4GKK - chains A and E of the 23 polymer chains in the assembly; structure by X-ray diffraction, 3.20 A resolution.

Chain A:
Molecule: 16S rRNA
Source organism: Thermus thermophilus
Sequence (1513 nucleotides; each row starts with the number of its first residue; note: 4 numbers in that range are skipped by the numbering (no residue carries them; nothing is unmodelled there)):
     5 UGGAGAGUUU GAUCCUGGCU CAGGGUGAAC GCUGGCGGCG UGCCUAAGAC AUGCAAGUCG
    65 UGCGGGCCGC GGGGUUUUAC UCCGUGGUCA GCGGCGGACG GGUGAGUAAC GCGUGGGUGA
   125 CCUACCCGGA AGAGGGGGAC AACCCGGGGA AACUCGGGCU AAUCCCCCAU GUGGACCCGC
   185 CCCUUGGGGU GUGUCCAAAG GGCUUUGCCC GCUUCCGGAU GGGCCCGCGU CCCAUCAGCU
   245 AGUUGGUGGG GUAAUGGCCC ACCAAGGCGA CGACGGGUAG CCGGUCUGAG AGGAUGGCCG
   305 GCCACAGGGG CACUGAGACA CGGGCCCCAC UCCUACGGGA GGCAGCAGUU AGGAAUCUUC
   365 CGCAAUGGGC GCAAGCCUGA CGGAGCGACG CCGCUUGGAG GAAGAAGCCC UUCGGGGUGU
   425 AAACUCCUGA ACCCGGGACG AAACCCCCGA CGAGGGGACU GACGGUACCG GGGUAAUAGC
   485 GCCGGCCAAC UCCGUGCCAG CAGCCGCGGU AAUACGGAGG GCGCGAGCGU UACCCGGAUU
   545 CACUGGGCGU AAAGGGCGUG UAGGCGGCCU GGGGCGUCCC AUGUGAAAGA CCACGGCUCA
   605 ACCGUGGGGG AGCGUGGGAU ACGCUCAGGC UAGACGGUGG GAGAGGGUGG UGGAAUUCCC
   665 GGAGUAGCGG UGAAAUGCGC AGAUACCGGG AGGAACGCCG AUGGCGAAGG CAGCCACCUG
   725 GUCCACCCGU GACGCUGAGG CGCGAAAGCG UGGGGAGCAA ACCGGAUUAG AUACCCGGGU
   785 AGUCCACGCC CUAAACGAUG CGCGCUAGGU CUCUGGGUCU CCUGGGGGCC GAAGCUAACG
   845 CGUUAAGCGC GCCGCCUGGG GAGUACGGCC GCAAGGCUGA AACUCAAAGG AAUUGACGGG
   905 GGCCCGCACA AGCGGUGGAG CAUGUGGUUU AAUUCGAAGC AACGCGAAGA ACCUUACCAG
   965 GCCUUGACAU GCUAGGGAAC CCGGGUGAAA GCCUGGGGUG CCCCGCGAGG GGAGCCCUAG
  1025 CACAGGUGCU GCAUGGCCGU CGUCAGCUCG UGCCGUGAGG UGUUGGGUUA AGUCCCGCAA
  1085 CGAGCGCAAC CCCCGCCGUU AGUUGCCAGC GGUUCGGCCG GGCACUCUAA CGGGACUGCC
  1145 CGCGAAAGCG GGAGGAAGGA GGGGACGACG UCUGGUCAGC AUGGCCCUUA CGGCCUGGGC
  1205 GACACACGUG CUACAAUGCC CACUACAAAG CGAUGCCACC CGGCAACGGG GAGCUAAUCG
  1265 CAAAAAGGUG GGCCCAGUUC GGAUUGGGGU CUGCAACCCG ACCCCAUGAA GCCGGAAUCG
  1325 CUAGUAAUCG CGGAUCAGCC AUGCCGCGGU GAAUACGUUC CCGGGCCUUG UACACACCGC
  1385 CCGUCACGCC AUGGGAGCGG GCUCUACCCG AAGUCGCCGG GAGCCUACGG GCAGGCGCCG
  1445 AGGGUAGGGC CCGUGACUGG GGCGAAGUCG UAACAAGGUA GCUGUACCGG AAGGUGCGGC
  1505 UGGAUCA
  1516 CUUUCU
Construct notes: expression tag (1005, 1013, 1225-1226); conflict U1517 (C1508 in 48256), U1519 (C1510 in 48256)
Bound ions: Mg2+ site 1: U12, G22; Mg2+ site 2 near G21 (its only coordinating residue here); Mg2+ site 3 near C48 (its only coordinating residue here); Mg2+ site 4 near A53 (its only coordinating residue here); Mg2+ site 5: G108, G110, G284; Mg2+ site 6 near G115 (its only coordinating residue here); Mg2+ site 7 near G175 (its only coordinating residue here); Mg2+ site 8 near A201 (its only coordinating residue here); Mg2+ site 9 near G246 (its only coordinating residue here); Mg2+ site 10 near G252 (its only coordinating residue here); Mg2+ site 11: G294, G541; Mg2+ site 12: G301, C302; 51 more Mg2+ sites not listed
Small-molecule neighbours: paromomycin (PAR): G1387, U1388, C1389, A1390, C1391, G1466, C1467, G1468, A1469, A1470, G1471, U1472, C1473

Chain E:
Protein: 30S ribosomal protein S5
Source organism: Thermus thermophilus
Reference sequence: Q5SHQ5 (RS5_THET8); numbering as in UniProt (aligned over 5-154)
Amino-acid sequence (150 residues; numbered 5 to 154; the number before each row is that of its first residue):
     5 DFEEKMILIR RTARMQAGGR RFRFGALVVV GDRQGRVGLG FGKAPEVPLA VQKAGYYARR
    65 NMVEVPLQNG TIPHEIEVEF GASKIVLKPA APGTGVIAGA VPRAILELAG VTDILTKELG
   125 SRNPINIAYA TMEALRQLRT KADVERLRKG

How chain A and chain E interact:
Pairs across the interface (77):
  U5(A) - Ala95(E)  base contact
  G6(A) - Ala94(E)  base contact
  G6(A) - Ala95(E)  hydrogen bond to the base
  G6(A) - Thr98(E)  hydrogen bond to the base
  G6(A) - Leu119(E)  base contact
  G7(A) - Lys92(E)  base contact
  G7(A) - Ile101(E)  phosphate contact
  G7(A) - Thr120(E)  hydrogen bond to the sugar
  G7(A) - Lys121(E)  base contact
  A8(A) - Ile101(E)  phosphate contact
  A8(A) - Ala102(E)  hydrogen bond to the sugar
  A8(A) - Gly103(E)  hydrogen bond to the sugar
  A8(A) - Thr120(E)  sugar contact
  G9(A) - Lys121(E)  salt bridge to the phosphate
  G9(A) - Glu122(E)  hydrogen bond to the phosphate
  G9(A) - Arg126(E)  base contact
  A10(A) - Arg126(E)  salt bridge to the phosphate
  G15(A) - Ala17(E)  hydrogen bond to the base
  G15(A) - Arg18(E)  base contact
  G15(A) - Met19(E)  sugar contact
  G15(A) - Arg24(E)  hydrogen bond to the sugar
  A16(A) - Thr16(E)  hydrogen bond to the sugar
  A16(A) - Ala17(E)  hydrogen bond to the sugar
  U17(A) - Arg14(E)  phosphate contact
  C18(A) - Arg14(E)  salt bridge to the phosphate
  C18(A) - Asn127(E)  hydrogen bond to the phosphate
  C18(A) - Ile129(E)  phosphate contact
  C18(A) - Asn130(E)  phosphate contact
  C19(A) - Ala86(E)  phosphate contact
  C19(A) - Ser125(E)  hydrogen bond to the phosphate
  C19(A) - Asn127(E)  hydrogen bond to the phosphate
  C19(A) - Asn130(E)  hydrogen bond to the phosphate
  U20(A) - Ala86(E)  phosphate contact
  U20(A) - Ser125(E)  phosphate contact
  G541(A) - Lys121(E)  phosphate contact
  G541(A) - Arg126(E)  phosphate contact
  A542(A) - Lys121(E)  salt bridge to the phosphate
  A542(A) - Arg126(E)  salt bridge to the phosphate
  U543(A) - Leu123(E)  base contact
  U898(A) - Arg18(E)  sugar contact
  U898(A) - Met19(E)  hydrogen bond to the sugar
  G899(A) - Met19(E)  sugar contact
  G899(A) - Gln20(E)  sugar contact
  G899(A) - Ala21(E)  hydrogen bond to the phosphate
  A900(A) - Ala21(E)  phosphate contact
  C1051(A) - Arg25(E)  hydrogen bond to the phosphate
  U1052(A) - Arg18(E)  salt bridge to the phosphate
  U1052(A) - Gln20(E)  phosphate contact
  U1052(A) - Arg25(E)  salt bridge to the phosphate
  C1053(A) - Pro49(E)  phosphate contact
  G1054(A) - Pro49(E)  phosphate contact
  G1054(A) - Leu53(E)  phosphate contact
  U1055(A) - Lys57(E)  salt bridge to the phosphate
  G1056(A) - Tyr60(E)  hydrogen bond to the phosphate
  G1056(A) - Tyr61(E)  hydrogen bond to the phosphate
  U1060(A) - Phe84(E)  sugar contact
  U1060(A) - Asn130(E)  hydrogen bond to the sugar
  U1060(A) - Tyr133(E)  phosphate contact
  G1061(A) - Arg14(E)  hydrogen bond to the phosphate
  G1061(A) - Tyr133(E)  hydrogen bond to the phosphate
  A1062(A) - Arg14(E)  salt bridge to the phosphate
  A1062(A) - Thr16(E)  hydrogen bond to the phosphate
  A1062(A) - Phe45(E)  phosphate contact
  A1062(A) - Lys47(E)  salt bridge to the phosphate
  G1063(A) - Thr16(E)  hydrogen bond to the phosphate
  G1063(A) - Ala17(E)  phosphate contact
  G1063(A) - Arg18(E)  phosphate contact
  G1063(A) - Arg27(E)  salt bridge to the phosphate
  G1063(A) - Lys47(E)  salt bridge to the phosphate
  C1173(A) - Arg25(E)  hydrogen bond to the base
  G1174(A) - Gly22(E)  hydrogen bond to the sugar
  U1175(A) - Gly22(E)  sugar contact
  A1378(A) - Met19(E)  base contact
  C1379(A) - Arg24(E)  salt bridge to the phosphate
  A1380(A) - Gln20(E)  base contact
  A1380(A) - Gly22(E)  base contact
  A1380(A) - Gly23(E)  base contact
Other interface residues (no listed pair), chain A (36 interface residues in all): A841, G1059
Other interface residues (no listed pair), chain E (44 interface residues in all): Gly85, Val90, Pro93, Pro96, Arg107

Summary:
Chain A and chain E form an interface of 36 and 44 residues respectively, with 26 hydrogen bonds and 13 salt
bridges. Among the polar pairs are G6(A)-Ala95(E), G6(A)-Thr98(E) and G15(A)-Ala17(E). Chain A binds
paromomycin. U12(A) and G22(A) coordinate Mg2+ site 1.
Chain A is 16S rRNA and chain E is 30S ribosomal protein S5, both from Thermus thermophilus; the structure,
Structure of the Thermus thermophilus 30S ribosomal subunit complexed with a human mitochondrial anticodon
stem loop ..., was determined by X-ray diffraction, deposited together with 4GKJ.
